Entry 3IL5 (X-ray diffraction, 2.60 A resolution); this record covers chains A and B.

# Chain A (and B)
Molecule: 3-oxoacyl-[acyl-carrier-protein] synthase 3
Source organism: Enterococcus faecalis
Notes: EC 2.3.1.180; chain B of this document is another copy of the same molecule, construct and numbering; everything in this record applies to it too
UniProt: Q820T1 (FABH_ENTFA); residues 5-325 here correspond to UniProt positions 1-321 (UniProt number = residue number - 4)
Amino-acid sequence (343 residues; numbered -15 to 327; the number before each row is that of its first residue; numbers below 1 keep their minus sign (Met-15 is residue -15)):
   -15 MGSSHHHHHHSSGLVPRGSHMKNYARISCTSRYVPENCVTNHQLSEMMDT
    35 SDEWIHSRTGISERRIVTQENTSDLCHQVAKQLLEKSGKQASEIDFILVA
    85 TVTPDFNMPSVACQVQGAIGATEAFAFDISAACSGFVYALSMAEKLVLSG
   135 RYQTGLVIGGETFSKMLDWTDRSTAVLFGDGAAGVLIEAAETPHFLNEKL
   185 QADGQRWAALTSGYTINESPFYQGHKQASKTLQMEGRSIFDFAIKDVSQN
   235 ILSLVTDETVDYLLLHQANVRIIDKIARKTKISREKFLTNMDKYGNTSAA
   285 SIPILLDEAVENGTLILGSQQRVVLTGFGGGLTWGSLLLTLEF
Disordered / not traced: -15 to 5, 326-327 (chain B: -15 to 5, 35, 326-327)
Construct notes: expression tag (-15 to 4, 326-327)
Small-molecule neighbours: B82 (2-({[4-bromo-3-(diethylsulfamoyl)phenyl]carbonyl}amino)benzoic acid): Arg42, Cys117, Leu161, Leu194, Met218, Gly220, Arg221, Ile223, Phe224, Phe226, Ala227, His250, Ala252, Asn253, Arg255, Ile256, Asn280, Phe312, Gly313
UniProt features mapped onto this chain:
  - region: Gln251 to Arg255 (ACP-binding)
  - active site: Cys117, His250, Asn280
What the authors report for this chain:
  - binding site for B82: Phe224, His250, Asn280, Phe312, Gly313
  - catalytic residues: His250, Asn280
  - specificity-determining residues: Phe312
  - contacts within the chain: Phe226-Phe312 (hydrophobic contact), Val231-Phe312
  - specificity-determining residues: Phe226, Val231 (proposed by the authors, not directly observed)
  - self-association interface (contacts with another copy of this molecule): Met92

# Interface between chain A and chain B
Pairs across the interface (150):
  Val23(A) - Phe205(B)  hydrophobic
  Met31(A) - Phe205(B)  hydrophobic
  Ile50(A) - Phe205(B)  hydrophobic
  Val51(A) - Asn201(B)
  Val51(A) - Phe205(B)
  Thr52(A) - Phe205(B)
  Thr52(A) - Tyr206(B)
  Thr52(A) - Gln207(B)  hydrogen bond (backbone-backbone)
  Thr52(A) - Gly208(B)
  Gln53(A) - Tyr206(B)
  Gln53(A) - Gln207(B)
  Asn55(A) - Tyr198(B)
  Asn55(A) - Lys210(B)
  Val86(A) - Asn91(B)
  Val86(A) - Met92(B)  hydrophobic
  Pro88(A) - Asn91(B)
  Asp89(A) - Gly197(B)
  Asp89(A) - Tyr198(B)
  Asp89(A) - Thr199(B)  hydrogen bond (backbone-backbone)
  Phe90(A) - Trp191(B)  hydrophobic
  Phe90(A) - Thr195(B)
  Phe90(A) - Ser196(B)
  Phe90(A) - Gly197(B)
  Phe90(A) - Tyr198(B)  hydrophobic
  Phe90(A) - Ala212(B)  hydrophobic
  Asn91(A) - Val86(B)
  Asn91(A) - Ser114(B)  hydrogen bond (backbone-side chain)
  Asn91(A) - Ser196(B)  hydrogen bond (backbone-backbone)
  Asn91(A) - Gly197(B)
  Met92(A) - Val86(B)  hydrophobic
  Met92(A) - Ala116(B)  hydrophobic
  Met92(A) - Leu194(B)
  Met92(A) - Thr195(B)
  Met92(A) - Ser196(B)  hydrogen bond (backbone-backbone)
  Met92(A) - Gly314(B)
  Pro93(A) - Trp191(B)  hydrophobic
  Pro93(A) - Thr195(B)
  Pro93(A) - Gly315(B)
  Ser94(A) - Ser114(B)
  Cys97(A) - Gly188(B)
  Cys97(A) - Gly315(B)
  Cys97(A) - Thr317(B)
  Gln98(A) - Trp191(B)
  Gln100(A) - Ala186(B)  hydrogen bond (side chain-backbone)
  Gln100(A) - Asp187(B)
  Gln100(A) - Gly188(B)  hydrogen bond (side chain-backbone)
  Gly101(A) - Gly188(B)
  Gly101(A) - Gln189(B)
  Gly104(A) - Gln189(B)
  Thr106(A) - Gln189(B)
  Ala108(A) - Ala186(B)
  Phe109(A) - Tyr122(B)
  Phe109(A) - Leu184(B)
  Phe109(A) - Ala186(B)  hydrophobic
  Ala110(A) - Tyr122(B)
  Phe111(A) - Ile113(B)  hydrophobic
  Phe111(A) - Ser114(B)
  Phe111(A) - Tyr122(B)  hydrophobic
  Phe111(A) - Met126(B)  hydrophobic
  Asp112(A) - Asp112(B)
  Asp112(A) - Ile113(B)
  Asp112(A) - Ser114(B)  hydrogen bond (backbone-backbone)
  Ile113(A) - Phe111(B)  hydrophobic
  Ile113(A) - Asp112(B)
  Ser114(A) - Asn91(B)  hydrogen bond (side chain-backbone)
  Ser114(A) - Ser94(B)
  Ser114(A) - Phe111(B)
  Ser114(A) - Asp112(B)  hydrogen bond (backbone-backbone)
  Ala116(A) - Met92(B)  hydrophobic
  Tyr122(A) - Phe109(B)
  Tyr122(A) - Ala110(B)
  Tyr122(A) - Phe111(B)  hydrophobic
  Met126(A) - Phe109(B)  hydrophobic
  Met126(A) - Phe111(B)  hydrophobic
  Met126(A) - Met126(B)  hydrophobic
  Met126(A) - Leu130(B)  hydrophobic
  Lys129(A) - Lys129(B)
  Lys129(A) - Leu130(B)
  Lys129(A) - Ser133(B)
  Leu132(A) - Ser133(B)
  Arg135(A) - Leu180(B)
  Arg135(A) - Asn181(B)  hydrogen bond
  Arg135(A) - Glu182(B)
  Tyr136(A) - Glu182(B)  hydrogen bond
  Ser148(A) - Ser203(B)
  Lys149(A) - Thr199(B)
  Lys149(A) - Asn201(B)
  Met150(A) - Asn91(B)
  Trp153(A) - Ser203(B)
  Trp153(A) - Pro204(B)
  Trp153(A) - Phe205(B)  hydrophobic
  Leu180(A) - Arg135(B)  hydrogen bond (backbone-side chain)
  Asn181(A) - Arg135(B)  hydrogen bond
  Glu182(A) - Arg135(B)
  Glu182(A) - Tyr136(B)  hydrogen bond
  Leu184(A) - Phe109(B)
  Leu184(A) - Tyr136(B)
  Ala186(A) - Gln100(B)  hydrogen bond (backbone-side chain)
  Ala186(A) - Thr106(B)
  Ala186(A) - Ala108(B)
  Ala186(A) - Phe109(B)  hydrophobic
  Ala186(A) - Ala110(B)
  Asp187(A) - Gln100(B)
  Gly188(A) - Cys97(B)
  Gly188(A) - Gln100(B)  hydrogen bond (backbone-side chain)
  Gly188(A) - Gly101(B)
  Gln189(A) - Gly101(B)
  Trp191(A) - Phe90(B)  hydrophobic
  Trp191(A) - Pro93(B)  hydrophobic
  Trp191(A) - Gln98(B)
  Leu194(A) - Met92(B)
  Thr195(A) - Phe90(B)
  Thr195(A) - Met92(B)
  Thr195(A) - Pro93(B)
  Ser196(A) - Phe90(B)
  Ser196(A) - Asn91(B)  hydrogen bond (backbone-backbone)
  Ser196(A) - Met92(B)  hydrogen bond (backbone-backbone)
  Gly197(A) - Phe90(B)
  Gly197(A) - Asn91(B)
  Tyr198(A) - Asn55(B)
  Tyr198(A) - Asp89(B)
  Tyr198(A) - Phe90(B)  hydrophobic
  Thr199(A) - Pro88(B)
  Thr199(A) - Asp89(B)  hydrogen bond (backbone-backbone)
  Thr199(A) - Lys149(B)
  Asn201(A) - Val51(B)
  Asn201(A) - Ser148(B)
  Asn201(A) - Lys149(B)
  Ser203(A) - Ser148(B)
  Ser203(A) - Trp153(B)
  Pro204(A) - Met31(B)  hydrophobic
  Pro204(A) - Trp153(B)
  Phe205(A) - Asn21(B)
  Phe205(A) - Val23(B)  hydrophobic
  Phe205(A) - Leu28(B)  hydrophobic
  Phe205(A) - Met31(B)  hydrophobic
  Phe205(A) - Ile50(B)  hydrophobic
  Phe205(A) - Thr52(B)
  Phe205(A) - Trp153(B)  hydrophobic
  Tyr206(A) - Thr52(B)
  Tyr206(A) - Gln53(B)  hydrogen bond (side chain-backbone)
  Gln207(A) - Thr52(B)  hydrogen bond (backbone-backbone)
  Gln207(A) - Gln53(B)  hydrogen bond
  Gly208(A) - Thr52(B)
  Lys214(A) - Ile200(B)  hydrogen bond (side chain-backbone)
  Lys214(A) - Glu202(B)  salt bridge
  Gly314(A) - Met92(B)
  Gly315(A) - Pro93(B)
  Gly315(A) - Cys97(B)
  Thr317(A) - Cys97(B)
Interface residues without a listed pair, chain A (76 interface residues in all): Asn21, Leu28, Glu54, Ala115, Leu130, Ser133, Phe147, Gln185, Ile200, Leu216, Leu316
Interface residues without a listed pair, chain B (78 interface residues in all): Glu54, Gly104, Ala115, Leu132, Met150, Gln185, Lys214, Leu216, Leu316

# In short
Chain A and chain B form an interface of 76 and 78 residues respectively; the contacts include 24 hydrogen
bonds and 1 salt bridge. Polar contacts include Lys214(A)-Glu202(B), Asn91(A)-Ser114(B) and
Gln100(A)-Ala186(B). Bound to chain A: compound B82. The paper reports catalytic residues His250(A) and
Asn280(A); a binding site for B82 at Phe224(A), His250(A) and Asn280(A) among others.
Both chains are 3-oxoacyl-[acyl-carrier-protein] synthase 3 (Enterococcus faecalis). Entry 3IL5 (Structure of
E. faecalis FabH in complex with 2-({4-bromo-3-[(diethylamino)sulfonyl]benzoyl}amino)benzoic acid) was
determined by X-ray diffraction (same publication as 3IL3, 3IL4, 3IL6, 3IL7 and 3IL9).
